7D8A - chains A and E; structure by X-ray diffraction, 2.00 A resolution.

Chain A:
Name: PHD finger protein 14
From: Danio rerio
Notes: fragment: phf14-pzp
Reference sequence: A0A286Y9D1 (A0A286Y9D1_DANRE); residue numbers follow UniProt; this construct covers 278-487
Sequence (210 residues; numbered 278 to 487; the number before each row is that of its first residue):
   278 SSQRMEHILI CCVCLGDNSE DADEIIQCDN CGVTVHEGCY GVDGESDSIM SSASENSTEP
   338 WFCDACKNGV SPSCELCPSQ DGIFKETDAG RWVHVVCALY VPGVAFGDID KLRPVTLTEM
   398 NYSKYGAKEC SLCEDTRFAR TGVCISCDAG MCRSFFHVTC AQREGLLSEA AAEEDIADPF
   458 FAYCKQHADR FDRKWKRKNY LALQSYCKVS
Unresolved in the structure: 278-284, 486-487
Swiss-Prot annotation at these positions:
  - zinc finger: Ile-285 to Gly-346 (PHD-type 1), Ser-348 to Val-381 (C2HC pre-PHD-type), Lys-405 to Ala-465 (PHD-type 2)
  - binding site (Zn(2+)): Cys-288, Cys-291, Cys-305, Cys-308, His-313, Cys-316, Cys-340, Cys-343, Cys-351, Cys-354, His-371, Cys-374, Cys-407, Cys-410, Cys-424, Cys-429, His-434, Cys-437, Cys-461, His-464
  - mutagenesis: Glu-301 (E301A: 28-fold decrease in affinity for histone H3), Asp-306 (D306A: Loss of binding to histone H3), Glu-314 (E314R: Loss of binding to histone H3), Glu-322 to Thr-335 (Loss of binding to histone H3), Val-378 (V378M: Reduced binding to histone H3; when associated with M-386), Ile-386 (I386M: Reduced binding to histone H3. Reduced binding to histone H3; when associated with M-378)
Ion coordination: Zn2+ site 1: Cys-288, Cys-291, His-313, Cys-316; Zn2+ site 2: Cys-305, Cys-308, Cys-340, Cys-343; Zn2+ site 3: Cys-351, Cys-354, His-371, Cys-374; Ca2+ site 1: Ala-375, Leu-376, Val-378, Val-381; Zn2+ site 4: Cys-407, Cys-410, His-434, Cys-437; Zn2+ site 5: Cys-424, Cys-429, Cys-461, His-464; Ca2+ site 2: Asp-455, Phe-457
From the paper describing this entry:
  - conformationally variable residues (side-chain flip): Ala-382 to Pro-391
  - contacts within the chain: Phe-383/Ile-386 (hydrophobic contact), Phe-383/Leu-389 (hydrophobic contact)
  - mutagenesis - D320A, E322A: decreased binding to H3(14-34)
  - mutagenesis - V378M/I386M, F383A: abolished binding to H3(14-34)
  - mutagenesis - V378M/I386M (KD of 2.70 uM): decreased binding to H3(1-34)
  - mutagenesis - I386M: decreased binding to H3

Chain E:
Name: Gene for histone H3 (germline gene)
From: Homo sapiens
Notes: fragment: h3(1-13)
Reference sequence: V9H1G0 (V9H1G0_HUMAN); residues 1-12 here correspond to UniProt positions 2-13 (UniProt number = residue number + 1)
Sequence (18 residues; each row starts with the number of its first residue):
     1 ARTKQTARKS TGGSGSGS
Unresolved in the structure: 10-18
Sequence notes: linker (13-18)

Chain A / chain E interface:
Pairs across the interface (30; chain A residue first):
  Asp-298(A) with Arg-8(E), hydrogen bond (backbone-side chain); Lys-9(E)
  Glu-301(A) with Arg-2(E); Thr-3(E), hydrogen bond; Arg-8(E), salt bridge
  Ile-303(A) with Ala-1(E); Arg-2(E)
  Gln-304(A) with Ala-1(E), hydrogen bond (backbone-backbone)
  Asp-306(A) with Ala-1(E), hydrogen bond (side chain-backbone)
  Glu-314(A) with Arg-2(E), salt bridge; Arg-8(E), salt bridge
  Val-319(A) with Arg-2(E), hydrogen bond (backbone-side chain)
  Gly-321(A) with Gln-5(E)
  Glu-322(A) with Arg-2(E), hydrogen bond (backbone-side chain); Gln-5(E)
  Ser-323(A) with Gln-5(E)
  Asp-324(A) with Lys-4(E); Gln-5(E), hydrogen bond (side chain-backbone); Thr-6(E), hydrogen bond (side chain-backbone)
  Ser-328(A) with Lys-4(E), hydrogen bond (backbone-side chain)
  Ser-331(A) with Lys-4(E), hydrogen bond (backbone-side chain)
  Asn-333(A) with Lys-4(E), hydrogen bond (backbone-side chain)
  Ser-334(A) with Thr-3(E); Lys-4(E), hydrogen bond (backbone-backbone); Ala-7(E)
  Thr-335(A) with Arg-2(E); Lys-4(E)
  Glu-336(A) with Ala-1(E); Arg-2(E), salt bridge; Lys-4(E)
Interface residues without a listed pair, chain A (20 interface residues in all): Glu-332, Pro-337, Trp-338

In short:
The interface between chain A and chain E involves 20 residues on one side and 9 on the other, with 12
hydrogen bonds and 4 salt bridges. Among the polar pairs are Glu-301(A)/Arg-8(E), Glu-314(A)/Arg-2(E) and
Glu-314(A)/Arg-8(E). From the paper: D320A and E322A of chain A reduce binding to H3(14-34); conformational
variability at Ala-382(A); 5 substitutions were tested in all.
Chain A is PHD finger protein 14 (Danio rerio) and chain E is Gene for histone H3 (germline gene) (Homo
sapiens); the structure, Crystal Structure of H3(1-13)/PHF14-PZP fusion protein, was determined by X-ray
diffraction, deposited together with 7D86 and 7D87.
